PDB entry 3NT1 | X-ray diffraction, 1.73 A resolution | chains A and B

Chain A (and B):
Molecule: Prostaglandin-endoperoxide synthase 2
Source organism: Mus musculus
Notes: EC 1.14.99.1; fragment: catalytic domain; chain B of this document is another copy of the same molecule, construct and numbering; everything in this record applies to it too
Reference sequence: Q543K3 (Q543K3_MOUSE); the construct lacks a stretch of the UniProt sequence, so the offset changes along the chain: 33-105 = UniProt 18-90; 106-618 = UniProt 92-604
Sequence (587 residues; row label = number of the first residue in the row):
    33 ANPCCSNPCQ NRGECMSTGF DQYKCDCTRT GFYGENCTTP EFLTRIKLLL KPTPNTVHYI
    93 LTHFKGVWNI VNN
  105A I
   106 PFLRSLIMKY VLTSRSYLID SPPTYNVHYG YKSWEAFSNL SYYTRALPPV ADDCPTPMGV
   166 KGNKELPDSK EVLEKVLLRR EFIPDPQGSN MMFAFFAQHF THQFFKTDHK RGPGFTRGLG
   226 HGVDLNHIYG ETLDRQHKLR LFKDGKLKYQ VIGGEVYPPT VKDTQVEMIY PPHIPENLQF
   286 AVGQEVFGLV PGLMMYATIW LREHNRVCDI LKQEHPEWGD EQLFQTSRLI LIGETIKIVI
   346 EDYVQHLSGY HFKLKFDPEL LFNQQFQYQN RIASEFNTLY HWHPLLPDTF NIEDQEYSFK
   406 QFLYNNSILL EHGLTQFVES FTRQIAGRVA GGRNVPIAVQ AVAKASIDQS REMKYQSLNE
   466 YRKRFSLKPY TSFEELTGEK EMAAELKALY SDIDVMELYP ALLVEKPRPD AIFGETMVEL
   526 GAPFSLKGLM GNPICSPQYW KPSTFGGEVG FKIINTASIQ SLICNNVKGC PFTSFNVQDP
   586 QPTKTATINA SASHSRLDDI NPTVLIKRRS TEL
Not modelled in the structure: 584-618
Cystine bridges: Cys-36/Cys-47, Cys-37/Cys-159, Cys-41/Cys-57, Cys-59/Cys-69, Cys-569/Cys-575
Glycans and other covalent adducts: N-acetylglucosamine (NAG) linked to Asn-68, Asn-144, Asn-410
Metal / ion sites: heme Fe near His-388 (its only coordinating residue here)
Small-molecule neighbours:
  - heme (HEM): Tyr-148, Ala-199, Phe-200, Ala-202, Gln-203, Thr-206, His-207, Phe-210, Lys-211, Thr-212, His-214, Leu-294, Val-295, Asn-382, Tyr-385, His-386, Trp-387, His-388, Leu-391, Leu-408, Val-444, Val-447, Ala-450, Gln-454
  - naproxen (NPS; (2S)-2-(6-methoxynaphthalen-2-yl)propanoic acid): Val-116, Arg-120, Val-349, Leu-352, Ser-353, Tyr-355, Leu-359, Phe-381, Leu-384, Tyr-385, Trp-387, Phe-518, Met-522, Val-523, Gly-526, Ala-527, Ser-530, Leu-531
Reported in the primary citation:
  - binding site for naproxen: Arg-120, Val-349, Leu-352, Tyr-355, Leu-359, Tyr-385, Trp-387, Gly-526, Ala-527
  - conformationally variable residues (side-chain flip): Leu-352
  - binding site for chloride ion: Tyr-385, Ser-530
  - mutagenesis - R120A, Y355F: abolished binding to naproxen
  - mutagenesis - R120Q, V349I, V349L: increased binding to naproxen
  - mutagenesis - V349A (IC50 = 3.5 mum): unchanged binding to naproxen
  - mutagenesis - W387F, V523I: decreased binding to naproxen
  - mutagenesis - W387F: unchanged binding to diclofenac
  - mutagenesis - W387F: unchanged binding to flurbiprofen
  - mutagenesis - W387F: unchanged binding to indomethacin
  - mutagenesis - W387F: decreased catalytic activity on AA
  - mutagenesis - R120Q: increased catalytic activity on AA

Chain A / chain B interface:
Pairs across the interface (109):
  Arg-44(A) / Gln-543(B)
  Glu-46(A) / Gln-543(B)
  Glu-46(A) / Lys-546(B)  salt bridge
  Glu-46(A) / Ser-548(B)  hydrogen bond
  Met-48(A) / His-320(B)
  Met-48(A) / Gly-551(B)
  Met-48(A) / Gly-552(B)
  Ser-49(A) / His-320(B)  hydrogen bond (backbone-side chain)
  Ser-49(A) / Glu-322(B)  hydrogen bond
  Ser-49(A) / Trp-323(B)  hydrogen bond
  Thr-50(A) / Glu-322(B)
  Gly-51(A) / Glu-322(B)  hydrogen bond (backbone-side chain)
  Phe-52(A) / Pro-321(B)
  Phe-52(A) / Glu-322(B)
  Asp-58(A) / Lys-546(B)
  Asp-58(A) / Pro-547(B)
  Asp-58(A) / Ser-548(B)  hydrogen bond
  Thr-60(A) / Pro-547(B)
  Arg-61(A) / Phe-367(B)
  Arg-61(A) / Pro-542(B)  hydrogen bond (side chain-backbone)
  Arg-61(A) / Trp-545(B)  hydrogen bond (side chain-backbone)
  Arg-61(A) / Lys-546(B)
  Asp-125(A) / Gln-543(B)  hydrogen bond
  Pro-127(A) / Tyr-373(B)  hydrophobic
  Pro-127(A) / Ser-541(B)
  Pro-128(A) / Tyr-544(B)  hydrogen bond (backbone-side chain)
  Thr-129(A) / Tyr-544(B)
  Tyr-134(A) / Glu-326(B)  hydrogen bond
  Tyr-134(A) / Gln-330(B)
  Tyr-136(A) / Glu-326(B)
  Tyr-136(A) / Gln-327(B)  hydrogen bond (side chain-backbone)
  Tyr-136(A) / Gln-330(B)
  Lys-137(A) / Leu-334(B)
  Lys-137(A) / Gln-543(B)  hydrogen bond (side chain-backbone)
  Lys-137(A) / Tyr-544(B)
  Lys-137(A) / Thr-549(B)  hydrogen bond
  Ser-138(A) / Gln-330(B)
  Trp-139(A) / Asp-229(B)
  Trp-139(A) / Gln-330(B)
  Trp-139(A) / Arg-333(B)
  Trp-139(A) / Leu-334(B)
  Trp-139(A) / Ile-337(B)  hydrophobic
  Trp-139(A) / Asn-537(B)
  Trp-139(A) / Pro-538(B)  hydrophobic
  Glu-140(A) / Leu-238(B)
  Glu-140(A) / Gln-330(B)
  Phe-142(A) / Pro-538(B)  hydrophobic
  Phe-142(A) / Tyr-544(B)
  Asp-229(A) / Trp-139(B)
  Leu-238(A) / Glu-140(B)
  His-320(A) / Met-48(B)
  His-320(A) / Ser-49(B)  hydrogen bond (side chain-backbone)
  Pro-321(A) / Phe-52(B)
  Glu-322(A) / Ser-49(B)  hydrogen bond
  Glu-322(A) / Thr-50(B)
  Glu-322(A) / Gly-51(B)  hydrogen bond (side chain-backbone)
  Glu-322(A) / Phe-52(B)
  Trp-323(A) / Ser-49(B)  hydrogen bond
  Glu-326(A) / Tyr-134(B)  hydrogen bond
  Glu-326(A) / Tyr-136(B)
  Gln-327(A) / Tyr-136(B)  hydrogen bond (backbone-side chain)
  Gln-330(A) / Tyr-134(B)
  Gln-330(A) / Tyr-136(B)
  Gln-330(A) / Ser-138(B)
  Gln-330(A) / Trp-139(B)
  Gln-330(A) / Glu-140(B)
  Arg-333(A) / Trp-139(B)
  Leu-334(A) / Lys-137(B)
  Leu-334(A) / Trp-139(B)
  Ile-337(A) / Trp-139(B)  hydrophobic
  Phe-367(A) / Arg-61(B)
  Phe-367(A) / Gln-370(B)  hydrogen bond (backbone-side chain)
  Asn-368(A) / Gln-370(B)
  Gln-369(A) / Gln-370(B)  hydrogen bond (backbone-side chain)
  Gln-370(A) / Phe-367(B)  hydrogen bond (side chain-backbone)
  Gln-370(A) / Asn-368(B)
  Gln-370(A) / Gln-369(B)  hydrogen bond (side chain-backbone)
  Phe-371(A) / Gln-372(B)  hydrogen bond (backbone-side chain)
  Gln-372(A) / Phe-371(B)  hydrogen bond (side chain-backbone)
  Gln-372(A) / Gln-372(B)
  Gln-372(A) / Tyr-373(B)  hydrogen bond (side chain-backbone)
  Tyr-373(A) / Pro-127(B)  hydrophobic
  Tyr-373(A) / Gln-372(B)  hydrogen bond (backbone-side chain)
  Tyr-373(A) / Gln-374(B)  hydrogen bond (backbone-side chain)
  Gln-374(A) / Tyr-373(B)  hydrogen bond (side chain-backbone)
  Asn-537(A) / Trp-139(B)
  Pro-538(A) / Trp-139(B)  hydrophobic
  Pro-538(A) / Phe-142(B)  hydrophobic
  Ser-541(A) / Pro-127(B)
  Pro-542(A) / Arg-61(B)  hydrogen bond (backbone-side chain)
  Gln-543(A) / Arg-44(B)
  Gln-543(A) / Asp-125(B)  hydrogen bond
  Gln-543(A) / Lys-137(B)  hydrogen bond (backbone-side chain)
  Tyr-544(A) / Pro-128(B)  hydrogen bond (side chain-backbone)
  Tyr-544(A) / Thr-129(B)
  Tyr-544(A) / Lys-137(B)
  Tyr-544(A) / Phe-142(B)
  Trp-545(A) / Arg-61(B)  hydrogen bond (backbone-side chain)
  Lys-546(A) / Asp-58(B)
  Lys-546(A) / Thr-60(B)
  Lys-546(A) / Lys-137(B)
  Pro-547(A) / Asp-58(B)
  Pro-547(A) / Thr-60(B)
  Ser-548(A) / Glu-46(B)  hydrogen bond
  Ser-548(A) / Asp-58(B)  hydrogen bond
  Thr-549(A) / Glu-46(B)
  Thr-549(A) / Lys-137(B)  hydrogen bond
  Gly-551(A) / Met-48(B)
  Gly-552(A) / Met-48(B)
Other interface residues (no listed pair), chain A (59 interface residues in all): Leu-145, Val-228, Glu-319, Glu-364, Leu-366
Other interface residues (no listed pair), chain B (58 interface residues in all): Leu-145, Val-228, Glu-319, Leu-366

Overview:
The interface between chain A and chain B involves 59 residues on one side and 58 on the other, with 38
hydrogen bonds and 1 salt bridge. Polar contacts include Glu-46(A)/Lys-546(B), Glu-46(A)/Ser-548(B) and
Ser-49(A)/His-320(B). The paper reports a binding site for naproxen at Arg-120(A), Val-349(A) and Leu-352(A)
among others; R120Q, V349I and V349L of chain A increase binding to naproxen; 8 substitutions were tested in
all.
Both chains are Prostaglandin-endoperoxide synthase 2 (Mus musculus). Entry 3NT1 (High resolution structure of
naproxen:COX-2 complex) was determined by X-ray diffraction, deposited together with 3NTB.
